Entry 4LGK (X-ray diffraction, 1.96 A resolution); this record covers chain A.

Chain A:
Protein: Lysozyme C
Source organism: Gallus gallus
Notes: EC 3.2.1.17
UniProt: P00698 (LYSC_CHICK); residues 1-129 here correspond to UniProt positions 19-147 (UniProt number = residue number + 18)
Sequence (129 residues; row label = number of the first residue in the row):
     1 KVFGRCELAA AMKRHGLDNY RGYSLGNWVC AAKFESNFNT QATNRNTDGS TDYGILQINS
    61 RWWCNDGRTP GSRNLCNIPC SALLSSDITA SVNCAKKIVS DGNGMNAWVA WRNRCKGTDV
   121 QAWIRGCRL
Disulfides: Cys6-Cys127, Cys30-Cys115, Cys64-Cys80, Cys76-Cys94
Ligand contacts: gold ion (AU): Ala11, Arg14, His15, Asp87, Ile88, Thr89

In short:
Chain A binds gold ion.
Chain A is Lysozyme C (Gallus gallus); the structure, X-ray structure of the adduct between hen egg white
lysozyme and Au2Phen, a dinuclear gold(III) complex ..., was determined by X-ray diffraction together with
4LFP and 4LFX from the same study.
